Entry 9E04 (electron microscopy, 3.20 A resolution); this record covers chains B and E of the 9 polymer chains in the assembly.

Chain B:
Protein: Sec-independent protein translocase protein TatB homolog
Organism: Nitratifractor salsuginis
UniProt: E6X1H0 (E6X1H0_NITSE); residues 1-185 here = UniProt positions 1-185
Amino-acid sequence (193 residues; numbered 1 to 193; the number before each row is that of its first residue):
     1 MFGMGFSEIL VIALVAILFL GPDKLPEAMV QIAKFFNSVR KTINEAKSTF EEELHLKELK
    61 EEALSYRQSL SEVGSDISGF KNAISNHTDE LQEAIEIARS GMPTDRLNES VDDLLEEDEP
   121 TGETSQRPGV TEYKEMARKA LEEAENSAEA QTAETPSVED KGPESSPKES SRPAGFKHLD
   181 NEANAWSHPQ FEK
Not modelled in the structure: 49-193
Sequence notes: expression tag (186-193)

Chain E:
Protein: Sec-independent protein translocase protein TatC
Organism: Nitratifractor salsuginis
UniProt: E6X1G9 (E6X1G9_NITSE); numbering as in UniProt (aligned over 1-374)
Amino-acid sequence (382 residues; numbered 1 to 382; the number before each row is that of its first residue):
     1 MFESMKPHLA ELRQRLAISV LAVFVGFIIA FTFHNAILGW ITKPLNNALI QVGKIVEKRE
    61 MGTWKISGNE HNATLAPSKS PALLSDHAQS AEKLHRTLAE ASQATQNPKL QKLLSQAASA
   121 AEELARNSRI LRKALVKEEN LTRQAVNQNL REKSFNGMIT THQVGGAFFV ALKVSFFAGI
   181 LMAMPVILWQ LWLFIAPGLY DNEKKMVLPF VVGGSVMFLI GVLFAYYVVT PFGFQFLITF
   241 GSFLYTPLIN IEDYVGFFTK ILIGFGIAFE LPVVAYFLAL LGLITDKTLK DYFKYAIVII
   301 FLLAAFLTPP DVLTQLLMAA PLILLYGLSI LIVHYVNPYK PEEKEDDEEE EEDEFEKAER
   361 EFEALEKGSE SHESGSENLY FQ
Not modelled in the structure: 1-3, 62-155, 337-382
Sequence notes: expression tag (375-382)

How chain B and chain E interact:
Pairs across the interface - 13 pairs, chain B then chain E:
  Leu-14(B) with Leu-16(E), hydrophobic
  Ile-17(B) with Leu-9(E), hydrophobic; Leu-12(E), hydrophobic; Arg-13(E)
  Leu-18(B) with Arg-13(E), hydrogen bond (backbone-side chain); Ala-17(E), hydrophobic
  Phe-19(B) with Arg-13(E)
  Leu-20(B) with Arg-13(E)
  Gly-21(B) with Arg-13(E)
  Pro-22(B) with Lys-6(E), hydrogen bond (backbone-side chain); Arg-13(E)
  Asp-23(B) with Lys-6(E)
  Pro-26(B) with Lys-6(E)
Other interface residues (no listed pair), chain B (10 interface residues in all): Leu-25
Other interface residues (no listed pair), chain E (8 interface residues in all): Ala-10, Val-20

Overview:
10 residues of chain B and 8 residues of chain E are in contact; the contacts include 2 hydrogen bonds. Polar
contacts include Leu-18(B)/Arg-13(E) and Pro-22(B)/Lys-6(E).
Chain B is Sec-independent protein translocase protein TatB homolog and chain E is Sec-independent protein
translocase protein TatC, both from Nitratifractor salsuginis; the structure, Cryo-EM structure of TatBC-CueO
signal peptide complex from Nitratifractor salsuginis, was determined by electron microscopy.
